9D4C - chains F and G of the 9 polymer chains in the assembly; structure by electron microscopy, 2.75 A resolution.

# Chain F
Molecule: Proteasome subunit alpha type-6
From: Saccharomyces cerevisiae
Reference sequence: P40302 (PSA6_YEAST); numbering as in UniProt (aligned over 1-234)
Amino-acid sequence (234 residues; row label = number of the first residue in the row):
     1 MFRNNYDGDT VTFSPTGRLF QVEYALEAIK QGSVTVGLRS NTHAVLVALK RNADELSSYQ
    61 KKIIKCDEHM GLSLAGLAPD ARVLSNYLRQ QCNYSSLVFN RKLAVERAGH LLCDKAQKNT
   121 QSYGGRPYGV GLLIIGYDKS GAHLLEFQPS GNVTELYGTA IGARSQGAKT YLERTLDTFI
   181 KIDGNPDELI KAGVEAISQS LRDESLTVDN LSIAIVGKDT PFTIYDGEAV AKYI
Curated features (UniProtKB/Swiss-Prot):
  - modified residue: Ser14 (Phosphoserine)
  - cross-link: Lys191 (Glycyl lysine isopeptide (Lys-Gly) (interchain with G-Cter in ubiquitin))

# Chain G
Molecule: Probable proteasome subunit alpha type-7
From: Saccharomyces cerevisiae
Reference sequence: P21242 (PSA7_YEAST); numbering as in UniProt (aligned over 1-288)
Amino-acid sequence (288 residues; each row starts with the number of its first residue):
     1 MTSIGTGYDL SNSVFSPDGR NFQVEYAVKA VENGTTSIGI KCNDGVVFAV EKLITSKLLV
    61 PQKNVKIQVV DRHIGCVYSG LIPDGRHLVN RGREEAASFK KLYKTPIPIP AFADRLGQYV
   121 QAHTLYNSVR PFGVSTIFGG VDKNGAHLYM LEPSGSYWGY KGAATGKGRQ SAKAELEKLV
   181 DHHPEGLSAR EAVKQAAKII YLAHEDNKEK DFELEISWCS LSETNGLHKF VKGDLLQEAI
   241 DFAQKEINGD DDEDEDDSDN VMSSDDENAP VATNANATTD QEGDIHLE
Disordered / not traced: 1-5, 249-288
Curated features (UniProtKB/Swiss-Prot):
  - modified residue: Thr2 (N-acetylthreonine)

# How chain F and chain G interact
Contacting residue pairs - 63 pairs, chain F then chain G:
  Asn5(F) - Leu10(G)
  Tyr6(F) - Asp9(G)  hydrogen bond
  Tyr6(F) - Leu10(G)  hydrophobic
  Thr10(F) - Arg130(G)
  Val11(F) - Gln23(G)  hydrogen bond (backbone-side chain)
  Val11(F) - Arg130(G)
  Thr12(F) - Leu10(G)  hydrogen bond (side chain-backbone)
  Thr12(F) - Gln23(G)
  Phe13(F) - Gln23(G)  hydrogen bond (backbone-side chain)
  Phe13(F) - Tyr26(G)
  Phe13(F) - Ala27(G)  hydrophobic
  Phe13(F) - Leu81(G)  hydrophobic
  Phe13(F) - Arg130(G)
  Phe13(F) - Pro131(G)
  Phe13(F) - Gly133(G)
  Ser14(F) - Tyr26(G)
  Pro15(F) - Tyr26(G)  hydrophobic
  Pro15(F) - Lys29(G)
  Thr16(F) - Lys29(G)
  Thr16(F) - Asn33(G)
  Gly17(F) - Tyr26(G)
  Gly17(F) - Lys29(G)
  Gly17(F) - Ala30(G)
  Leu19(F) - Leu81(G)  hydrophobic
  Leu19(F) - Arg130(G)
  Arg39(F) - Val60(G)
  His110(F) - Arg86(G)
  His110(F) - Arg93(G)
  Cys113(F) - Arg86(G)
  Gln117(F) - Pro83(G)
  Gln117(F) - Asp84(G)  hydrogen bond
  Gln117(F) - His87(G)  hydrogen bond
  Gln117(F) - Arg130(G)
  Thr120(F) - Arg130(G)  hydrogen bond (backbone-side chain)
  Gln121(F) - His123(G)
  Gln121(F) - Val129(G)
  Gln121(F) - Arg130(G)  hydrogen bond (side chain-backbone)
  Gln121(F) - Pro131(G)
  Gln121(F) - Phe132(G)
  Ser122(F) - Ser128(G)
  Tyr123(F) - Ser128(G)  hydrogen bond (backbone-backbone)
  Ser140(F) - Lys63(G)
  His143(F) - Lys63(G)  hydrogen bond
  Ser150(F) - Pro83(G)
  Gly151(F) - Pro83(G)
  Asn152(F) - Ile82(G)
  Asn152(F) - Arg86(G)
  Val153(F) - Arg86(G)  hydrogen bond (backbone-side chain)
  Thr154(F) - Leu59(G)
  Glu155(F) - Leu59(G)
  Glu155(F) - Val60(G)  hydrogen bond (backbone-backbone)
  Glu155(F) - Asn64(G)
  Leu156(F) - Leu58(G)
  Leu156(F) - Leu59(G)  hydrophobic
  Leu156(F) - Val60(G)
  Tyr157(F) - Leu58(G)  hydrogen bond (backbone-backbone)
  Tyr157(F) - Val60(G)
  Tyr157(F) - Pro61(G)
  Gly158(F) - Leu58(G)
  Glu173(F) - Lys57(G)  salt bridge
  Glu173(F) - Leu58(G)
  Leu176(F) - Lys57(G)
  Leu176(F) - Leu58(G)  hydrophobic
Other interface residues (no listed pair), chain F (35 interface residues in all): Asp114, Lys169, Leu172
Other interface residues (no listed pair), chain G (31 interface residues in all): Asn90, Asn127

# Overview
The interface between chain F and chain G involves 35 residues on one side and 31 on the other; the contacts
include 13 hydrogen bonds and 1 salt bridge. Polar contacts include Glu173(F)-Lys57(G), Tyr6(F)-Asp9(G) and
Val11(F)-Gln23(G).
Here chain F is Proteasome subunit alpha type-6 and chain G is Probable proteasome subunit alpha type-7, both
from Saccharomyces cerevisiae. Entry 9D4C (Proteasome core particle assembly intermediate Blm10:alpha-ring
purified from Saccharomyces cerevisiae) was determined by electron microscopy.
